Entry 3U5Z (X-ray diffraction, 3.50 A resolution); this record covers chains A and I of the 10 polymer chains in the assembly.

# Chain A
Protein: DNA polymerase accessory protein 62
Source organism: Enterobacteria phage T4
Reference sequence: P04527 (DPA62_BPT4); residues 2-187 here = UniProt positions 2-187
Chain sequence (199 residues; each row starts with the number of its first residue):
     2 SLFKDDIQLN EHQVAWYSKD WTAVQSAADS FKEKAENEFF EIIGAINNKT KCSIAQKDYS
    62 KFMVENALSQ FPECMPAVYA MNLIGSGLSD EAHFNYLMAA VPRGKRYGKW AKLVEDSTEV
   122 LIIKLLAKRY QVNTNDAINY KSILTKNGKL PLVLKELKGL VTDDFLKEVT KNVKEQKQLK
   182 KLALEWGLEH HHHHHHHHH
Not modelled in the structure: 188-200
Construct notes: expression tag (188-200)

# Chain I
Molecule: Template DNA strand
Sequence (30 nucleotides; each row starts with the number of its first residue):
     1 TTTTTTTTTT TATGTACTCG TAGTGTCTGC
Not modelled in the structure: 1-6

# How chain A and chain I interact
Contacting residue pairs - 19 pairs, chain A then chain I:
  Gln26(A) - DT21(I)  phosphate contact
  Asn38(A) - DT9(I)  base contact
  Asn38(A) - DT10(I)  hydrogen bond to the base
  Phe40(A) - DT9(I)  base contact
  Phe41(A) - DT8(I)  stacking on the base
  Phe41(A) - DT9(I)  base contact
  Phe63(A) - DT10(I)  base contact
  Phe63(A) - DT11(I)  stacking on the base
  Met64(A) - DT9(I)  sugar contact
  Met64(A) - DT10(I)  hydrogen bond to the base
  Arg107(A) - DT7(I)  base contact
  Tyr108(A) - DT7(I)  phosphate contact
  Tyr108(A) - DT8(I)  base contact
  Gly109(A) - DT7(I)  sugar contact
  Gly109(A) - DT8(I)  hydrogen bond to the base
  Lys110(A) - DT7(I)  phosphate contact
  Lys110(A) - DT9(I)  salt bridge to the phosphate
  Trp111(A) - DT9(I)  hydrogen bond to the phosphate
  Lys113(A) - DT10(I)  salt bridge to the phosphate
Interface residues without a listed pair, chain A (13 interface residues in all): Lys106

# In short
The interface between chain A and chain I involves 13 residues on one side and 6 on the other; the contacts
include 4 hydrogen bonds, 2 salt bridges and 2 aromatic stacking contacts. Polar contacts include
Asn38(A)-DT10(I), Met64(A)-DT10(I) and Gly109(A)-DT8(I).
Here chain A is DNA polymerase accessory protein 62 (Enterobacteria phage T4) and chain I is Template DNA
strand. Entry 3U5Z (Structure of T4 Bacteriophage clamp loader bound to the T4 clamp, primer-template DNA, and
ATP analog) was determined by X-ray diffraction, deposited together with 3U60 and 3U61.
